PDB entry 6JUO | X-ray diffraction, 2.16 A resolution | chains A and C of the 3 polymer chains in the assembly

== Chain A ==
Name: DNA polymerase IV
Organism: Mycobacterium smegmatis (strain ATCC 700084 / mc(2)155)
Notes: EC 2.7.7.7
Reference sequence: A0QR77 (A0QR77_MYCS2); residue numbers follow UniProt; this construct covers 1-356
Amino-acid sequence (356 residues; row label = number of the first residue in the row):
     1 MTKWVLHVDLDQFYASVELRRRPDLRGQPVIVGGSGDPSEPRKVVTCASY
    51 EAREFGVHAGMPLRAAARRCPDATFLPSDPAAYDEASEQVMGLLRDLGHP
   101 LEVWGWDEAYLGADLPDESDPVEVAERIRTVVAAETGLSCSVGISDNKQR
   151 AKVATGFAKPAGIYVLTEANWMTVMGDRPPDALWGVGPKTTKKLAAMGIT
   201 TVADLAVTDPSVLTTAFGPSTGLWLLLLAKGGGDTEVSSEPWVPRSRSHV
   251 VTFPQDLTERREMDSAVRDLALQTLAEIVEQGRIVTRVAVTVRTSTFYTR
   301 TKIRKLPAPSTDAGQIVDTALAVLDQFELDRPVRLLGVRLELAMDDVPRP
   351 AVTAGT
Not modelled in the structure: 348-356
Construct notes: engineered mutation Tyr14 (Leu in A0QR77)
Ion coordination: Mg2+ site 1: Asp9, Asp107, Glu108 (together with 0KX) (shared with DC873(C) of chain C); Mg2+ site 2: Asp9, Leu10, Asp107 (together with 0KX)
Small-molecule neighbours: 0KX (2'-deoxy-5'-O-[(R)-hydroxy{[(R)-hydroxy(phosphonooxy)phosphoryl]amino}phosphoryl]cytidine): Asp9, Leu10, Asp11, Gln12, Phe13, Tyr14, Thr46, Cys47, Tyr50, Arg53, Ala59, Asp107, Lys159
What the authors report for this chain:
  - mutagenesis - C47T: decreased catalytic activity on rNTP
  - mutagenesis - C47T (10-fold): increased growth

== Chain C ==
Molecule: 18-nt DNA strand
Sequence (18 nucleotides; each row starts with the number of its first residue):
   856 TCTGGGGTCCTAGGACCC
Not modelled in the structure: 856-861
Ion coordination: Mg2+: DC873 (together with 0KX) (shared with Asp9(A), Asp107(A), Glu108(A) of chain A)

== Interface between chain A and chain C ==
Residue-residue contacts (25):
  Trp104(A) - DC873(C)  sugar contact
  Asp107(A) - DC873(C)  phosphate contact
  Glu108(A) - DC873(C)  sugar contact
  Lys152(A) - DC873(C)  salt bridge to the phosphate
  Leu183(A) - DC872(C)  phosphate contact
  Trp184(A) - DC872(C)  hydrogen bond to the phosphate
  Trp184(A) - DC873(C)  phosphate contact
  Gly185(A) - DC871(C)  phosphate contact
  Gly185(A) - DC872(C)  hydrogen bond to the phosphate
  Val186(A) - DC872(C)  phosphate contact
  Gly187(A) - DC871(C)  hydrogen bond to the phosphate
  Pro188(A) - DC871(C)  phosphate contact
  Lys189(A) - DA870(C)  salt bridge to the phosphate
  Lys189(A) - DC871(C)  hydrogen bond to the phosphate
  Thr190(A) - DA870(C)  phosphate contact
  Thr190(A) - DC871(C)  hydrogen bond to the phosphate
  Arg287(A) - DT866(C)  salt bridge to the phosphate
  Arg300(A) - DG868(C)  phosphate contact
  Thr301(A) - DG868(C)  phosphate contact
  Lys302(A) - DA867(C)  phosphate contact
  Ile303(A) - DT866(C)  sugar contact
  Ile303(A) - DA867(C)  hydrogen bond to the phosphate
  Arg304(A) - DT866(C)  phosphate contact
  Lys305(A) - DC865(C)  phosphate contact
  Lys305(A) - DT866(C)  hydrogen bond to the phosphate

== Overview ==
Chain A and chain C form an interface of 19 and 8 residues respectively; the contacts include 7 hydrogen bonds
and 3 salt bridges. Among the polar pairs are Trp184(A)-DC872(C), Gly185(A)-DC872(C) and Gly187(A)-DC871(C).
The paper reports that C47T of chain A reduces catalytic activity on rNTP; C47T of chain A increases growth.
Chain A is DNA polymerase IV (Mycobacterium smegmatis (strain ATCC 700084 / mc(2)155)) and chain C is an 18-nt
DNA strand; the structure, MsDpo4-DNA complex 4, was determined by X-ray diffraction together with 6JUL, 6JUM,
6JUN, 6JUP, 6JUQ, 6JUR and 6JUS from the same study.
